6HLZ - chain A; structure by X-ray diffraction, 1.89 A resolution.

== Chain A ==
Name: Agropine permease
Organism: Agrobacterium tumefaciens LBA4213 (Ach5)
UniProtKB: W8FRA6 (W8FRA6_AGRT4); residues 30-342 here correspond to UniProt positions 42-354 (UniProt number = residue number + 12)
Amino-acid sequence (341 residues; each row starts with the number of its first residue):
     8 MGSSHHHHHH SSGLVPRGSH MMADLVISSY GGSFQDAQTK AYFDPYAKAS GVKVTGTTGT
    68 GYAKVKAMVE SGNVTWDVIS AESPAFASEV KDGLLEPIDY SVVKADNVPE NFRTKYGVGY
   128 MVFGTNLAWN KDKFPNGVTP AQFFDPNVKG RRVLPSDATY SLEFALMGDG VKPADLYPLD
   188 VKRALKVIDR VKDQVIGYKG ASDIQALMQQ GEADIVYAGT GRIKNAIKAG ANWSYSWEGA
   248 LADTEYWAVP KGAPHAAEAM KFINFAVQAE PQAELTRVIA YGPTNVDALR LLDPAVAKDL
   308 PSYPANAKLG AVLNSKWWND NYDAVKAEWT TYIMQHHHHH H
Disordered / not traced: 8-26, 343-348
Sequence notes: initiating methionine (8); expression tag (9-29, 343-348)
Small-molecule neighbours: agropinic acid (G9Z): Y37, F41, E89, M128, F130, T132, P162, S163, D164, T166, Y167, G207, A208, G226, R229, E252, Y288

== In short ==
Bound to chain A: agropinic acid.
Chain A is Agropine permease (Agrobacterium tumefaciens LBA4213 (Ach5)); the structure, Structure in C2 form
of the PBP AgtB from A.tumefacien R10 in complex with agropinic acid, was determined by X-ray diffraction,
deposited together with 6HLX, 6HLY and 6HM2.
